2P54 - chains A and B; structure by X-ray diffraction, 1.79 A resolution.

Chain A:
Name: Peroxisome proliferator-activated receptor alpha
Source organism: Homo sapiens
Notes: fragment: PPAR alpha
Reference sequence: Q07869 (PPARA_HUMAN); residue numbers follow UniProt; this construct covers 202-468
Sequence (267 residues; each row starts with the number of its first residue):
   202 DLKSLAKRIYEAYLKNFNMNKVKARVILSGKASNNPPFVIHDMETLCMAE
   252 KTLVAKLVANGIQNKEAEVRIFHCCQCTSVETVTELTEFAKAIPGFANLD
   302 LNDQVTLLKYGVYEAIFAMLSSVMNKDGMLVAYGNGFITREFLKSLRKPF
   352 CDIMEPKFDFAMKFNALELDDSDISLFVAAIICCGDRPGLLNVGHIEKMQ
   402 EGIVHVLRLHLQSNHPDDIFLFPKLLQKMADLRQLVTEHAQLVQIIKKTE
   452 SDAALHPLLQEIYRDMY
Swiss-Prot annotation at these positions:
  - binding site (indeglitazar): Ser280, Tyr314, Tyr464
  - site: Leu433 (Essential for heterodimerization with RXRA)
  - mutagenesis: Asp304 (D304A: Reduced heterodimerization with RXRA. Reduced DNA binding), Leu370 (L370R: Abolishes heterodimerization with RXRA. No DNA binding), Leu391 (L391R: Abolishes heterodimerization with RXRA. No DNA binding), Leu422 (L422R: No effect on heterodimerization with RXRA nor on DNA binding and transactivation activity), Ala431 (A431T: No effect on heterodimerization with RXRA nor on DNA binding), Leu433 (L433R: Abolishes heterodimerization with RXRA, DNA binding and transactivation activity)
Residues lining bound ligands: 735 (2-methyl-2-(4-{[({4-methyl-2-[4-(trifluoromethyl)phenyl]-1,3-thiazol-5-yl}carbonyl)amino]methyl}phenoxy)propanoic acid): Ile241, Leu247, Ala250, Glu251, Leu254, Val255, Phe273, Cys275, Cys276, Gln277, Thr279, Ser280, Tyr314, Phe318, Leu321, Met330, Val332, Ala333, Ile339, Leu344, Ile354, Met355, His440, Val444, Leu456, Leu460, Tyr464

Chain B:
Name: Nuclear receptor coactivator 1
Notes: EC 2.3.1.48; fragment: SRC1 peptide
Reference sequence: Q15788 (NCOA1_HUMAN); residues 686-696 here = UniProt positions 686-696
Sequence (12 residues; row label = number of the first residue in the row):
   685 ARHKILHRLLQE
Construct notes: cloning artifact (685)
Swiss-Prot annotation at these positions:
  - motif: Leu690 to Leu694 (LXXLL motif 4)
  - mutagenesis: Leu693 to Leu694 (Slightly affects interactions with steroid receptors. Abolishes interactions with steroid receptors; when associated with A-636; A-637; A-752 and A-753)

Interface between chain A and chain B:
Pairs across the interface (20; chain A residue first):
  Thr288(A) with Leu694(B)
  Lys292(A) with Leu693(B), hydrogen bond (side chain-backbone); Leu694(B); Glu696(B), hydrogen bond (side chain-backbone)
  Leu302(A) with His691(B); Leu694(B), hydrophobic; Gln695(B)
  Gln305(A) with Leu694(B)
  Val306(A) with His687(B); His691(B); Leu694(B), hydrophobic
  Leu309(A) with Leu694(B), hydrophobic
  Lys310(A) with His687(B), hydrogen bond
  Pro458(A) with Ile689(B), hydrophobic
  Leu459(A) with Ile689(B); Leu690(B), hydrophobic
  Glu462(A) with His687(B); Lys688(B), hydrogen bond (side chain-backbone); Ile689(B), hydrogen bond (side chain-backbone); Leu690(B), hydrogen bond (side chain-backbone)
Interface residues without a listed pair, chain A (16 interface residues in all): Val284, Thr285, Glu289, Phe297, Asn303, Ile463

Summary:
16 residues of chain A and 9 residues of chain B are in contact, with 6 hydrogen bonds. Polar pairs include
Lys292(A)-Leu693(B), Lys292(A)-Glu696(B) and Lys310(A)-His687(B). Bound to chain A: compound 735.
Chain A is Peroxisome proliferator-activated receptor alpha (Homo sapiens) and chain B is Nuclear receptor
coactivator 1; the structure, a crystal structure of PPAR alpha bound with SRC1 peptide and GW735, was
determined by X-ray diffraction.
